PDB entry 9BL4 | X-ray diffraction, 1.75 A resolution | chains A and C of the 4 polymer chains in the assembly

Chain A:
Name: HLA-B alpha chain (B*5703GB)
From: Homo sapiens
UniProt: I3ZN84 (I3ZN84_HUMAN); residues 1-276 here correspond to UniProt positions 25-300 (UniProt number = residue number + 24)
Amino-acid sequence (276 residues; numbered 1 to 276; the number before each row is that of its first residue):
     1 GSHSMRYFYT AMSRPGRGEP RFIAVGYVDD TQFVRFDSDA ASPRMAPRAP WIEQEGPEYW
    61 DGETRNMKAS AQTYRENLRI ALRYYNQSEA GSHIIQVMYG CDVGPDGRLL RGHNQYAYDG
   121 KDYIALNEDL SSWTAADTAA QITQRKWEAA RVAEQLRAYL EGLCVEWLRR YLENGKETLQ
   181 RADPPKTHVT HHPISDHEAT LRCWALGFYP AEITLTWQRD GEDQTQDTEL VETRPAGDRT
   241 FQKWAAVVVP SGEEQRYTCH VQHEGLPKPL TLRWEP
Cystine bridges: Cys-101/Cys-164, Cys-203/Cys-259

Chain C:
Name: Catenin alpha-1 peptide
Notes: fragment: residues 850-859 (Uniprot numbering)
UniProt: P35221 (CTNA1_HUMAN); residues 1-10 here correspond to UniProt positions 850-859 (UniProt number = residue number + 849)
Amino-acid sequence (10 residues; each row starts with the number of its first residue):
     1 ASLNLPAVSW
Curated features (UniProtKB/Swiss-Prot):
  - modified residue: Ser-2 (Phosphoserine)

Interface between chain A and chain C:
Residue-residue contacts - 38 pairs, chain A then chain C:
  Met-5(A) / Ala-1(C)
  Tyr-7(A) / Ala-1(C)  hydrogen bond (side chain-backbone)
  Tyr-7(A) / Ser-2(C)  hydrogen bond (side chain-backbone)
  Tyr-9(A) / Leu-5(C)  hydrophobic
  Glu-63(A) / Ala-1(C)
  Glu-63(A) / Ser-2(C)  hydrogen bond
  Asn-66(A) / Ser-2(C)  hydrogen bond
  Asn-66(A) / Leu-3(C)
  Asn-66(A) / Asn-4(C)
  Met-67(A) / Ser-2(C)
  Ser-70(A) / Leu-5(C)
  Thr-73(A) / Val-8(C)
  Tyr-74(A) / Trp-10(C)
  Asn-77(A) / Ser-9(C)
  Asn-77(A) / Trp-10(C)  hydrogen bond (side chain-backbone)
  Ile-80(A) / Ser-9(C)
  Ile-80(A) / Trp-10(C)
  Tyr-84(A) / Trp-10(C)  hydrogen bond (side chain-backbone)
  Ile-95(A) / Trp-10(C)  hydrophobic
  Tyr-99(A) / Ser-2(C)
  Tyr-99(A) / Leu-3(C)  hydrogen bond (side chain-backbone)
  Ala-117(A) / Trp-10(C)
  Tyr-123(A) / Trp-10(C)  hydrophobic
  Thr-143(A) / Trp-10(C)  hydrogen bond (side chain-backbone)
  Lys-146(A) / Ser-9(C)  hydrogen bond
  Lys-146(A) / Trp-10(C)  hydrogen bond (side chain-backbone)
  Trp-147(A) / Val-8(C)
  Trp-147(A) / Ser-9(C)  hydrogen bond (side chain-backbone)
  Trp-147(A) / Trp-10(C)
  Ala-150(A) / Val-8(C)  hydrophobic
  Val-152(A) / Val-8(C)  hydrophobic
  Gln-155(A) / Pro-6(C)
  Leu-156(A) / Leu-3(C)  hydrophobic
  Tyr-159(A) / Ala-1(C)  hydrogen bond (side chain-backbone)
  Tyr-159(A) / Ser-2(C)
  Tyr-159(A) / Leu-3(C)  hydrophobic
  Trp-167(A) / Ala-1(C)
  Tyr-171(A) / Ala-1(C)  hydrogen bond (side chain-backbone)
Other interface residues (no listed pair), chain A (31 interface residues in all): Met-45, Tyr-59, Ala-69, Tyr-116, Tyr-118

In short:
Chain A and chain C form an interface of 31 and 9 residues respectively, with 13 hydrogen bonds. Among the
polar pairs are Tyr-7(A)/Ala-1(C), Tyr-7(A)/Ser-2(C) and Glu-63(A)/Ser-2(C).
Chain A is HLA-B alpha chain (B*5703GB) (Homo sapiens) and chain C is Catenin alpha-1 peptide; the structure,
KIR3DL1*086 in complex with HLA-B*57:03 presenting the AW10 peptide, was determined by X-ray diffraction
together with 9BL2, 9BL3, 9BL5, 9BL6, 9BL9 and 9BLA from the same study.
